PDB entry 8X5D | electron microscopy, 3.10 A resolution | chains K and E of the 13 polymer chains in the assembly

Chain K:
Molecule: CRISPR system Cms endoribonuclease Csm3
Organism: Mycobacterium tuberculosis
Reference sequence: A0A045JG98 (A0A045JG98_MYCTX); residues 1-236 here = UniProt positions 1-236
Amino-acid sequence (239 residues; numbered -2 to 236; the number before each row is that of its first residue; numbers below 1 keep their minus sign (Met-2 is residue -2)):
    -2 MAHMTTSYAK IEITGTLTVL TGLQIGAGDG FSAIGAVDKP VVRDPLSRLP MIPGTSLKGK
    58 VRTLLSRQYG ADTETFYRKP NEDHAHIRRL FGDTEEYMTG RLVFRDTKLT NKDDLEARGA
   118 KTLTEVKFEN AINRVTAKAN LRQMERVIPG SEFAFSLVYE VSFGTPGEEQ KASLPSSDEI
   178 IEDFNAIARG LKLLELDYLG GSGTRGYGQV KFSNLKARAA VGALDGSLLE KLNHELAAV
Not modelled in the structure: -2 to 1
Sequence notes: initiating methionine (-2); expression tag (-1 to 0)

Chain E:
Molecule: Csm2
Organism: Mycobacterium canettii
Amino-acid sequence (133 residues; numbered -2 to 130; the number before each row is that of its first residue; numbers below 1 keep their minus sign (Met-2 is residue -2)):
    -2 MAHMSVIQDD YVKQAEQVIR GLPKKNGDFE LTTTQLRVLL SLTAQLFDEA QLSSDQNLSP
    58 ALRDKVQYLR VRFVYQAGRE KAVRVFVERA GLLDELAQIG DSRDRLLKFC HYMEALVAYK
   118 KFLDPKETSK ETE
Not modelled in the structure: -2 to 0, 127-130

How chain K and chain E interact:
Pairs across the interface (19):
  Ala30(K) with Glu111(E)
  Ile31(K) with Glu111(E)
  Gly32(K) with Arg34(E), hydrogen bond (backbone-side chain); Val114(E)
  Leu43(K) with Leu49(E)
  Ser44(K) with Leu49(E)
  Arg45(K) with Phe44(E); Asp45(E), salt bridge
  Lys109(K) with Glu46(E), salt bridge
  Glu113(K) with Glu46(E)
  Lys118(K) with Gln42(E); Tyr65(E)
  Thr119(K) with Ser38(E); Gln42(E)
  Leu120(K) with Gln42(E)
  Phe125(K) with Thr31(E); Arg34(E)
  Gln140(K) with Thr31(E); Arg34(E), hydrogen bond
Other interface residues (no listed pair), chain K (16 interface residues in all): Ala33, Val34, Val123
Other interface residues (no listed pair), chain E (13 interface residues in all): Leu37, Leu39

Overview:
16 residues of chain K face 13 of chain E across their interface, with 2 hydrogen bonds and 2 salt bridges.
Among the polar pairs are Arg45(K)-Asp45(E), Lys109(K)-Glu46(E) and Gly32(K)-Arg34(E).
Here chain K is CRISPR system Cms endoribonuclease Csm3 (Mycobacterium tuberculosis) and chain E is Csm2
(Mycobacterium canettii). Entry 8X5D (The cryo-EM structure of the Mycobacterium tuberculosis CRISPR-Csm
complex) was determined by electron microscopy (same publication as 8WFX).
